6TQH - chains A and B of the 4 polymer chains in the assembly; structure by electron microscopy, 3.40 A resolution.

== Chain A (and B) ==
Molecule: Aldehyde-alcohol dehydrogenase
Organism: Escherichia coli
Notes: EC 1.1.1.1, 1.2.1.10; chain B of this document is another copy of the same molecule, construct and numbering; everything in this record applies to it too
UniProtKB: P0A9Q7 (ADHE_ECOLI); residues 1-891 here = UniProt positions 1-891
Amino-acid sequence (891 residues; numbered 1 to 891; the number before each row is that of its first residue):
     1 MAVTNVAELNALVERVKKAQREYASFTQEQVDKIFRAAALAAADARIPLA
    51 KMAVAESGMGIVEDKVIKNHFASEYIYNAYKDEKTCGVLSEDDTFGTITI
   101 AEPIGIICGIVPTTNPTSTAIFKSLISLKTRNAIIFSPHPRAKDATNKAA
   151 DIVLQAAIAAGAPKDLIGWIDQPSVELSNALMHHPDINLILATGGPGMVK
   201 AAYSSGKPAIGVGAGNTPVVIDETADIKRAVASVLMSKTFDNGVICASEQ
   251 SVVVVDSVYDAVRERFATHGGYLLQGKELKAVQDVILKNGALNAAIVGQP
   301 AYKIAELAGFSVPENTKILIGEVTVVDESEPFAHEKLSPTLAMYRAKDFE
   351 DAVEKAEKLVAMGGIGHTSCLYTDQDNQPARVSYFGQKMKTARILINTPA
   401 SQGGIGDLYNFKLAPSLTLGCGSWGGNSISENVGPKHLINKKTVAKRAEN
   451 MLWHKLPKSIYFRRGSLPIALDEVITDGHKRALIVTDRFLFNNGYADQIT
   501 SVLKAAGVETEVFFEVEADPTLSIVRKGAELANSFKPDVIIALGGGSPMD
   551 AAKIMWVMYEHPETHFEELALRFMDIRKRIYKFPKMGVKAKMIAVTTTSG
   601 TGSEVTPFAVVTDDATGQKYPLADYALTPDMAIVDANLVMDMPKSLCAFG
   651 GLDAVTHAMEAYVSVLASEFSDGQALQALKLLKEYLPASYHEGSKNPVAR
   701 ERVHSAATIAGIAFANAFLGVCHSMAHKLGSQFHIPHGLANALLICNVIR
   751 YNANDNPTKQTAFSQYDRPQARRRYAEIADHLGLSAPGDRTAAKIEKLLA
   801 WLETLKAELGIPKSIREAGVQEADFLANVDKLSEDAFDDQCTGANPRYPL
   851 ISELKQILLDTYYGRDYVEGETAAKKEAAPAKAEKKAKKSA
Disordered / not traced: 870-891
Metal / ion sites: Fe ion: D653, H657, H723
Residues lining bound ligands:
  - NAD (nicotinamide-adenine-dinucleotide), molecule 1: I110, V111, P112, T113, T114, N115, S137, P138, H139, V175, S178, N179, M182, T193, G194, G195, P196, G197, M198, A201, V212, G213, A214, C246, E335, L337, H367, L417, T418, L419
  - NAD, molecule 2: D487, F489, L490, A518, D519, G544, G545, G546, S547, P548, D550, T597, T598, T601, G602, S603, T606, F608, A609, V610, K619, L638, D641, M642, P643, L646, D653, H657, F714, H723, H727, H737
UniProt features mapped onto this chain:
  - region: K441 to A448 (Linker)
  - active site: C246 (Nucleophile)
  - binding site (NAD(+)): I110 to N115, G195, G213, E335, L419, D487, D519, G546 to D550, V610, K619
  - binding site (Fe cation): D653, H657, H723, H737
  - modified residue: K358 (N6-acetyllysine)
Reported in the primary citation:
  - catalytic residues: C246, E335, H367
  - conformationally variable residues: C246, E335, H367
  - self-association interface (contacts with another copy of this molecule): G87 to A101, N440 to M451, H561 to K589, T758 to R772

== Chain A / chain B interface ==
Pairs across the interface - 204 pairs, chain A then chain B:
  R36(A) with Y581(B)
  A39(A) with I580(B), hydrophobic
  L40(A) with E568(B); L571(B), hydrophobic; I580(B)
  A43(A) with L571(B), hydrophobic
  D44(A) with L571(B); R572(B), salt bridge
  R46(A) with D838(B), salt bridge
  I47(A) with E834(B); F837(B), hydrophobic; D838(B)
  K51(A) with E834(B), salt bridge
  E63(A) with F837(B); Y848(B), hydrogen bond (backbone-side chain); P849(B); L850(B); I851(B), hydrogen bond (side chain-backbone)
  D64(A) with K759(B), salt bridge
  I67(A) with M574(B), hydrophobic; Y848(B)
  H70(A) with R572(B), hydrogen bond (side chain-backbone); F573(B); M574(B)
  E74(A) with F573(B); M574(B), hydrogen bond (side chain-backbone); D575(B), hydrogen bond (side chain-backbone); K578(B); R579(B)
  Y75(A) with M574(B), hydrophobic; D575(B); K578(B)
  N78(A) with R577(B); K578(B)
  G87(A) with Q387(B)
  D92(A) with K412(B), salt bridge
  G96(A) with N410(B)
  T97(A) with N410(B); K412(B)
  I100(A) with G386(B); Q387(B)
  E102(A) with Q387(B); K390(B); W424(B)
  P103(A) with W424(B)
  I104(A) with S423(B)
  N188(A) with S423(B)
  Y203(A) with Y203(B); S204(B); K207(B); P208(B), hydrophobic
  S204(A) with Y203(B); S204(B)
  K207(A) with Y203(B)
  P208(A) with Y203(B), hydrophobic; G426(B); S428(B)
  K228(A) with R768(B)
  R229(A) with R447(B); S764(B), hydrogen bond (side chain-backbone); D767(B), salt bridge
  A232(A) with D767(B)
  M236(A) with Q760(B); A762(B), hydrogen bond (side chain-backbone)
  T239(A) with K759(B), hydrogen bond (backbone-side chain)
  F240(A) with K759(B)
  R265(A) with R768(B)
  T268(A) with N756(B)
  H269(A) with D755(B)
  K317(A) with P757(B), hydrogen bond (side chain-backbone)
  Q375(A) with K446(B); R447(B), hydrogen bond (side chain-backbone)
  G386(A) with K442(B), hydrogen bond (backbone-side chain)
  Q387(A) with G87(B); I100(B); E102(B)
  M389(A) with K442(B), hydrogen bond (backbone-side chain)
  K390(A) with E102(B)
  T391(A) with K442(B)
  A392(A) with K442(B); T443(B), hydrogen bond (backbone-backbone)
  R393(A) with T443(B)
  I394(A) with T443(B), hydrogen bond (backbone-backbone); V444(B); A445(B), hydrogen bond (backbone-backbone)
  L395(A) with A445(B)
  I396(A) with A445(B), hydrogen bond (backbone-backbone); K446(B); R447(B), hydrogen bond (backbone-backbone)
  N397(A) with R447(B)
  T398(A) with A445(B); R447(B)
  Q402(A) with A762(B)
  D407(A) with K578(B)
  L408(A) with M574(B), hydrophobic
  Y409(A) with R447(B); A448(B), hydrogen bond (backbone-backbone); A762(B); F763(B); S764(B)
  N410(A) with G96(B); T97(B); A445(B); K446(B); A448(B)
  F411(A) with N450(B); K578(B)
  K412(A) with D92(B), salt bridge; T97(B)
  L413(A) with T443(B)
  G422(A) with N440(B)
  S423(A) with I104(B); N188(B); N440(B)
  W424(A) with E102(B); P103(B); N440(B)
  G426(A) with P208(B)
  S428(A) with P208(B)
  S430(A) with N440(B); K441(B), hydrogen bond (side chain-backbone)
  N440(A) with G422(B); S423(B); W424(B); S430(B)
  K441(A) with S430(B), hydrogen bond (backbone-side chain)
  K442(A) with G386(B), hydrogen bond (side chain-backbone); M389(B), hydrogen bond (side chain-backbone); T391(B); A392(B)
  T443(A) with A392(B), hydrogen bond (backbone-backbone); R393(B); I394(B), hydrogen bond (backbone-backbone); L413(B)
  V444(A) with I394(B)
  A445(A) with I394(B), hydrogen bond (backbone-backbone); L395(B); I396(B), hydrogen bond (backbone-backbone); T398(B); N410(B)
  K446(A) with Q375(B); I396(B); N410(B)
  R447(A) with R229(B); Q375(B), hydrogen bond (backbone-side chain); I396(B), hydrogen bond (backbone-backbone); N397(B); T398(B); Y409(B)
  A448(A) with Y409(B), hydrogen bond (backbone-backbone); N410(B)
  N450(A) with F411(B)
  E568(A) with L40(B)
  L571(A) with L40(B), hydrophobic; A43(B), hydrophobic; D44(B)
  R572(A) with D44(B), salt bridge; H70(B), hydrogen bond (backbone-side chain)
  F573(A) with H70(B); E74(B)
  M574(A) with I67(B), hydrophobic; H70(B); E74(B), hydrogen bond (backbone-side chain); Y75(B), hydrophobic; L408(B), hydrophobic
  D575(A) with E74(B), hydrogen bond (backbone-side chain); Y75(B)
  R577(A) with N78(B)
  K578(A) with E74(B); N78(B); D407(B); F411(B)
  R579(A) with E74(B)
  I580(A) with A39(B), hydrophobic; L40(B)
  Y581(A) with R36(B)
  D755(A) with H269(B)
  N756(A) with T268(B)
  P757(A) with K317(B), hydrogen bond (backbone-side chain)
  K759(A) with D64(B), salt bridge; T239(B), hydrogen bond (side chain-backbone); F240(B)
  Q760(A) with M236(B)
  A762(A) with M236(B), hydrogen bond (backbone-side chain); Q402(B); Y409(B)
  F763(A) with Y409(B)
  S764(A) with R229(B), hydrogen bond (backbone-side chain); Y409(B)
  D767(A) with R229(B), salt bridge; A232(B)
  R768(A) with K228(B); R265(B)
  E834(A) with I47(B); K51(B), salt bridge
  F837(A) with I47(B), hydrophobic; E63(B)
  D838(A) with R46(B), salt bridge; I47(B)
  Y848(A) with E63(B), hydrogen bond (side chain-backbone); I67(B)
  P849(A) with E63(B)
  L850(A) with E63(B)
  I851(A) with E63(B), hydrogen bond (backbone-side chain)
Other interface residues (no listed pair), chain A (119 interface residues in all): I61, V66, F71, S73, Y77, C86, F95, L189, K200, S205, G206, D241, N427, T758, T761, Y766
Other interface residues (no listed pair), chain B (120 interface residues in all): I61, V66, F71, S73, Y77, C86, F95, L189, K200, S205, G206, D241, N427, E567, T758, T761, Y766

== In short ==
119 residues of chain A face 120 of chain B across their interface, with 38 hydrogen bonds and 12 salt
bridges. Polar pairs include D44(A)-R572(B), R46(A)-D838(B) and K51(A)-E834(B). Ligands of chain A: NAD. The
paper reports catalytic residues C246(A), E335(A) and H367(A); conformational variability at C246(A), E335(A)
and H367(A).
Chain A and chain B are both Aldehyde-alcohol dehydrogenase (Escherichia coli); the structure, Escherichia
coli AdhE structure in its extended conformation, was determined by electron microscopy (same publication as
6TQM).
